7OHA - chains C and I of the 13 polymer chains in the assembly; structure by electron microscopy, 2.90 A resolution.

== Chain C ==
Name: Histone H2A
Source organism: Xenopus laevis
UniProt: Q6AZJ8 (Q6AZJ8_XENLA); residues 1-129 here correspond to UniProt positions 2-130 (UniProt number = residue number + 1)
Amino-acid sequence (129 residues; numbered 1 to 129; the number before each row is that of its first residue):
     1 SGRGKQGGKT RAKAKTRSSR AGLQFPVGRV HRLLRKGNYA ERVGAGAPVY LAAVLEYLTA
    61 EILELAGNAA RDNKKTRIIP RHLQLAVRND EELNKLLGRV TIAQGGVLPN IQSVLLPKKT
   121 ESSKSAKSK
Not modelled in the structure: 1-10, 120-129

== Chain I ==
Molecule: 145-nt DNA strand
Source organism: synthetic construct
Sequence (145 nucleotides; numbered -72 to 72; the number before each row is that of its first residue; numbers below 1 keep their minus sign (DA-72 is residue -72)):
   -72 ATCAGAATCC CGGTGCCGAG GCCGCTCAAT TGGTCGTAGA CAGCTCTAGC ACCGCTTAAA
   -12 CGCACGTACG CGCTGTCCCC CGCGTTTTAA CCGCCAAGGG GATTACTCCC TAGTCTCCAG
    48 GCACGTGTCA GATATATACA TCGAT
Not modelled in the structure: 50-72

== Interface between chain C and chain I ==
Pairs across the interface (17):
  Arg11(C) - DT-43(I)  base contact
  Arg11(C) - DT-42(I)  hydrogen bond to the base
  Ala12(C) - DG-41(I)  phosphate contact
  Ala14(C) - DT-43(I)  phosphate contact
  Ala14(C) - DT-42(I)  phosphate contact
  Lys15(C) - DT-43(I)  phosphate contact
  Lys15(C) - DT-42(I)  hydrogen bond to the phosphate
  Thr16(C) - DT-43(I)  phosphate contact
  Arg17(C) - DT-43(I)  salt bridge to the phosphate
  Arg20(C) - DT-42(I)  salt bridge to the phosphate
  Gly28(C) - DA-44(I)  phosphate contact
  Arg29(C) - DA-44(I)  phosphate contact
  Arg32(C) - DA-45(I)  sugar contact
  Arg32(C) - DA-44(I)  salt bridge to the phosphate
  Glu41(C) - DA-35(I)  sugar contact
  Arg42(C) - DA-35(I)  sugar contact
  Arg77(C) - DA-54(I)  sugar contact
Interface residues without a listed pair, chain C (14 interface residues in all): Lys13

== In short ==
Chain C and chain I form an interface of 14 and 7 residues respectively; the contacts include 2 hydrogen bonds
and 3 salt bridges. Polar contacts include Arg11(C)-DT-42(I), Lys15(C)-DT-42(I) and Arg17(C)-DT-43(I).
Here chain C is Histone H2A (Xenopus laevis) and chain I is a 145-nt DNA strand (synthetic construct). Entry
7OHA (nucleosome with TBP and TFIIA bound at SHL +2) was determined by electron microscopy, deposited together
with 7OH9, 7OHB and 7OHC.
